PDB entry 7JMB | X-ray diffraction, 3.00 A resolution | chain A

Chain A:
Protein: Nitrogenase iron-molybdenum cofactor biosynthesis protein NifB
Organism: Methanothermobacter thermautotrophicus
Reference sequence: O27899 (O27899_METTH); residues 1-288 here = UniProt positions 1-288
Amino-acid sequence (290 residues; numbered -1 to 288; the number before each row is that of its first residue; numbers below 1 keep their minus sign (Ser-1 is residue -1)):
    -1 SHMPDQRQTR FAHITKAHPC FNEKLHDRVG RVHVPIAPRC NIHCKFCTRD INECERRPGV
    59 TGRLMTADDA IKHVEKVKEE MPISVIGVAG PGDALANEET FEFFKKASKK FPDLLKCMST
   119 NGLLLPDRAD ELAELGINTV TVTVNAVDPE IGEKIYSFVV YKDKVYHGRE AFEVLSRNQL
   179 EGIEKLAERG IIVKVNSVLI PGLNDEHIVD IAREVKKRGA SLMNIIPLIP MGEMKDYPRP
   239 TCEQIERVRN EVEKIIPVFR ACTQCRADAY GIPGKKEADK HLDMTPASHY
Disordered / not traced: -1 to 15, 278-288
Differences from the reference sequence: expression tag (-1 to 0)
Ion coordination: 4Fe-4S cluster Fe site 1: Cys18, Cys115; 4Fe-4S cluster Fe site 2: Cys38, Cys42, Cys45; 4Fe-4S cluster Fe site 3: Cys260, Cys263
Small-molecule neighbours:
  - 4Fe-4S cluster (SF4), molecule 1: His16, Cys18, Arg29, His31, Gly85, Ala87, Cys115, Met116, Ser117, Thr139
  - 4Fe-4S cluster (SF4), molecule 2: Cys18, His24, Arg29, Asn222, Phe257, Ala259, Cys260, Thr261, Gln262, Cys263
  - 4Fe-4S cluster (SF4), molecule 3: Cys38, Ile40, His41, Cys42, Cys45, Arg47, Pro89, Gly90
What the authors report for this chain:
  - 4Fe-4S cluster coordination: Cys18, His31, Cys38, Cys42, Cys45, Cys115, Cys260, Cys263
  - binding site for 4Fe-4S cluster: Gly90 (from molecular simulation)
  - catalytic residues: His31 (proposed by the authors, not directly observed)

Summary:
Chain A binds 3 copies of 4Fe-4S cluster. Cys18 and Cys115 coordinate 4Fe-4S cluster Fe site 1. The 4Fe-4S
cluster Fe site 2 is built by Cys38, Cys42 and Cys45. The paper reports the catalytic residue His31; a binding
site for 4Fe-4S cluster at Gly90.
Chain A is Nitrogenase iron-molybdenum cofactor biosynthesis protein NifB (Methanothermobacter
thermautotrophicus); the structure, Crystal structure of Nitrogenase iron-molybdenum cofactor biosynthesis
enzyme NifB from Methanothermobacter thermautotrophicus with three Fe4S4 clusters, was determined by X-ray
diffraction, deposited together with 7JMA.
